Entry 4QWA (X-ray diffraction, 2.20 A resolution); this record covers chains A and C of the 3 polymer chains in the assembly.

[Chain A]
Name: DNA polymerase IV
Source organism: Sulfolobus solfataricus
Notes: EC 2.7.7.7; fragment: Dpo4
UniProt: Q97W02 (DPO4_SULSO); residue numbers follow UniProt; this construct covers 1-341
Chain sequence (349 residues; row label = number of the first residue in the row):
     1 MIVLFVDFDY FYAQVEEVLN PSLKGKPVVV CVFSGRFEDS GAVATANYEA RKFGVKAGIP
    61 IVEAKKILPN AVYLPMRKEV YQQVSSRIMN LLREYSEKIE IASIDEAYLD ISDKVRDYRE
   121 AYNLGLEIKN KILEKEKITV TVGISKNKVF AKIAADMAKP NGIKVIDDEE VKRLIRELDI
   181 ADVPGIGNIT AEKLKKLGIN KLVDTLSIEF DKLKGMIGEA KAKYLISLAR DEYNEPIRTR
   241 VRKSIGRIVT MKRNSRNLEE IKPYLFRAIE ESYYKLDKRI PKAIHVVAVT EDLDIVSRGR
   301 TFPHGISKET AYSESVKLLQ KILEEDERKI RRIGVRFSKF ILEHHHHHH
Disordered / not traced: 342-349
Construct notes: expression tag (342-349)
Metal / ion sites: Ca2+ site 1: Asp7, Asp105, Glu106 (together with 0G8); Ca2+ site 2: Asp7, Phe8, Asp105 (together with 0G8); Ca2+ site 3: Ala181, Ile186
Small-molecule neighbours: 0G8 ([(2R,5S)-5-(4-amino-2-oxopyrimidin-1(2H)-yl)-1,3-oxathiolan-2-yl]methyl trihydrogen diphosphate): Asp7, Phe8, Asp9, Tyr10, Phe11, Tyr12, Ala44, Thr45, Ala46, Arg51, Ala57, Gly58, Ile104, Asp105, Lys159
UniProt features mapped onto this chain:
  - active site: Glu106
  - binding site (Mg(2+)): Asp7, Asp105
  - site: Tyr12 (Substrate discrimination)
  - mutagenesis: Asp105 to Glu106 (Loss of function)

[Chain C]
Molecule: 13-nt DNA strand
Sequence (13 nucleotides; row label = number of the first residue in the row):
     1 GGCTACAGGA CTC

[How chain A and chain C interact]
Residue-residue contacts (25):
  Ser103(A) - DC13(C)  phosphate contact
  Asp105(A) - DC13(C)  phosphate contact
  Glu106(A) - DC13(C)  sugar contact
  Lys152(A) - DC13(C)  salt bridge to the phosphate
  Pro184(A) - DT12(C)  phosphate contact
  Gly185(A) - DC11(C)  phosphate contact
  Gly185(A) - DT12(C)  hydrogen bond to the phosphate
  Ile186(A) - DC11(C)  phosphate contact
  Ile186(A) - DT12(C)  phosphate contact
  Gly187(A) - DC11(C)  hydrogen bond to the phosphate
  Asn188(A) - DC11(C)  phosphate contact
  Ile189(A) - DA10(C)  phosphate contact
  Ile189(A) - DC11(C)  phosphate contact
  Thr190(A) - DA10(C)  hydrogen bond to the phosphate
  Thr190(A) - DC11(C)  hydrogen bond to the phosphate
  Asp294(A) - DG9(C)  phosphate contact
  Val296(A) - DG8(C)  phosphate contact
  Ser297(A) - DA7(C)  sugar contact
  Ser297(A) - DG8(C)  hydrogen bond to the phosphate
  Arg298(A) - DA7(C)  phosphate contact
  Arg298(A) - DG8(C)  salt bridge to the phosphate
  Gly299(A) - DA7(C)  hydrogen bond to the phosphate
  Arg300(A) - DC6(C)  phosphate contact
  Thr301(A) - DC6(C)  hydrogen bond to the phosphate
  Lys339(A) - DC6(C)  salt bridge to the phosphate
Other interface residues (no listed pair), chain A (22 interface residues in all): Val183, Lys221, Ile295

[In short]
22 residues of chain A face 8 of chain C across their interface, with 7 hydrogen bonds and 3 salt bridges.
Polar contacts include Gly185(A)-DT12(C), Gly187(A)-DC11(C) and Thr190(A)-DA10(C). Ligands of chain A:
compound 0G8.
Chain A is DNA polymerase IV (Sulfolobus solfataricus) and chain C is a 13-nt DNA strand; the structure,
TERNARY CRYSTAL STRUCTURES OF A Y-FAMILY DNA POLYMERASE DPO4 FROM SULFOLOBUS SOLFATARICUS in COMPLEX WITH DNA
..., was determined by X-ray diffraction (same publication as 4QW8, 4QW9, 4QWB, 4QWC, 4QWD and 4QWE).
